Entry 9DQN (X-ray diffraction, 2.99 A resolution); this record covers chains A and H of the 4 polymer chains in the assembly.

# Chain A
Name: Phosphosugar-binding transcriptional regulator
From: Streptococcus pneumoniae
Reference sequence: A0A4M6CQT5 (A0A4M6CQT5_STREE); residue numbers follow UniProt; this construct covers 1-283
Sequence (283 residues; row label = number of the first residue in the row):
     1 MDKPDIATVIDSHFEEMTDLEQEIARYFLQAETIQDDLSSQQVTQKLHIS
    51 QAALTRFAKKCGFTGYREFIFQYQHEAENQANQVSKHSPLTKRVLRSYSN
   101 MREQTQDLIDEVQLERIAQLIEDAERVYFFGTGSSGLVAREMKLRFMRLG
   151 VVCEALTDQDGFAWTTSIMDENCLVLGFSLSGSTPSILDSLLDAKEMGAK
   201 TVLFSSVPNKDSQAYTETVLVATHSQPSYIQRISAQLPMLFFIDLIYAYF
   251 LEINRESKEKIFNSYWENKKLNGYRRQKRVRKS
Disordered / not traced: 1-3, 273-283

# Chain H
Molecule: 18-nt DNA strand
Sequence (18 nucleotides; numbered 1 to 18; the number before each row is that of its first residue):
     1 TCTGAAAGTACTTTTAGA

# Interface between chain A and chain H
Contacting residue pairs - 15 pairs, chain A then chain H:
  Ser39(A) with DC11(H), phosphate contact
  Ser40(A) with DC11(H), hydrogen bond to the phosphate
  Gln51(A) with DC11(H), base contact; DT12(H), base contact
  Ala52(A) with DT12(H), base contact; DT13(H), base contact
  Thr55(A) with DC11(H), sugar contact; DT12(H), hydrogen bond to the phosphate
  Lys59(A) with DT13(H), salt bridge to the phosphate
  Gly65(A) with DT12(H), phosphate contact
  Tyr66(A) with DC11(H), phosphate contact; DT12(H), hydrogen bond to the phosphate
  Arg67(A) with DA10(H), hydrogen bond to the base; DC11(H), hydrogen bond to the phosphate; DT12(H), hydrogen bond to the phosphate

# In short
The interface between chain A and chain H involves 9 residues on one side and 4 on the other, with 6 hydrogen
bonds and 1 salt bridge. Polar pairs include Arg67(A)-DA10(H), Ser40(A)-DC11(H) and Thr55(A)-DT12(H).
Chain A is Phosphosugar-binding transcriptional regulator (Streptococcus pneumoniae) and chain H is an 18-nt
DNA strand; the structure, Nan Regulatory Protein (NanR) - DNA complex from Streptococcus pneumoniae, was
determined by X-ray diffraction.
